PDB entry 8SUO | X-ray diffraction, 3.30 A resolution | chains M and A of the 5 polymer chains in the assembly

Chain M:
Name: AZD1061 light chain
Organism: Homo sapiens
Notes: fragment: Fab
Chain sequence (219 residues; row label = number of the first residue in the row):
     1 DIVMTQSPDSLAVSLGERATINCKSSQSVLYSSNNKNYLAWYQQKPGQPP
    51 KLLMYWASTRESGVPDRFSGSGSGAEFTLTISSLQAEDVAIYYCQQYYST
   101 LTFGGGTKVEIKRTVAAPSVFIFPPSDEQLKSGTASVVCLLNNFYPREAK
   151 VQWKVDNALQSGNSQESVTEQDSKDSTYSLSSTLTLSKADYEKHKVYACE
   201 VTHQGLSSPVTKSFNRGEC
Unresolved in the structure: 218-219
Cystine bridges: Cys23-Cys94, Cys139-Cys199

Chain A:
Name: Spike protein S1
Organism: Severe acute respiratory syndrome coronavirus 2
Notes: fragment: receptor-binding domain
UniProt: P0DTC2 (SPIKE_SARS2); numbering as in UniProt (aligned over 333-527)
Chain sequence (195 residues; each row starts with the number of its first residue):
   333 TNLCPFDEVFNATRFASVYAWNRKRISNCVADYSVLYNFAPFFAFKCYGV
   383 SPTKLNDLCFTNVYADSFVIRGNEVSQIAPGQTGNIADYNYKLPDDFTGC
   433 VIAWNSNKLDSKVGGNYNYLYRLFRKSNLKPFERDISTEIYQAGNKPCNG
   483 VAGFNCYFPLRSYGFRPTYGVGHQPYRVVVLSFELLHAPATVCGP
Unresolved in the structure: 333
Differences from the reference sequence: conflict Asp339 (Gly in P0DTC2), Phe371 (Ser in P0DTC2), Pro373 (Ser in P0DTC2), Phe375 (Ser in P0DTC2), Ala376 (Thr in P0DTC2), Asn405 (Asp in P0DTC2), Ser408 (Arg in P0DTC2), Asn417 (Lys in P0DTC2), Lys440 (Asn in P0DTC2), Asn477 (Ser in P0DTC2), Lys478 (Thr in P0DTC2), Ala484 (Glu in P0DTC2), Arg493 (Gln in P0DTC2), Arg498 (Gln in P0DTC2), Tyr501 (Asn in P0DTC2), His505 (Tyr in P0DTC2)
UniProt features mapped onto this chain:
  - region: Asn448 to Phe456 (Immunodominant HLA epitope recognized by the CD8+)
  - glycosylation: Asn343 (N-linked (GlcNAc...) (complex) asparagine)
  - natural variant: Asp339 (G339D: In strain: Omicron/BA.1, Omicron/BA.2 and 4 more; this construct carries the variant), Arg346 (R346K: In strain: Mu/B.1.621; R346T: In strain: Omicron/BQ.1.1, Omicron/XBB.1.5 and 1 more), Leu368 (L368I: In strain: Omicron/XBB.1.5, Omicron/EG.5.1), Phe371 (S371F: In strain: Omicron/BA.2, Omicron/BA.2.12.1 and 6 more; this construct carries the variant), Pro373 (S373P: In strain: Omicron/BA.1, Omicron/BA.2 and 7 more; this construct carries the variant), Phe375 (S375F: In strain: Omicron/BA.1, Omicron/BA.2 and 7 more; this construct carries the variant), Ala376 (T376A: In strain: Omicron/BA.2, Omicron/BA.2.12.1 and 5 more; this construct carries the variant), Asn405 (D405N: In strain: Omicron/BA.2, Omicron/BA.2.12.1 and 6 more; this construct carries the variant), Ser408 (R408S: In strain: Omicron/BA.2, Omicron/BA.2.12.1 and 6 more; this construct carries the variant), Asn417 (K417N: In strain: Beta/B.1.351, Omicron/BA.1 and 8 more; this construct carries the variant), Lys440 (N440K: In strain: Omicron/BA.1, Omicron/BA.2 and 7 more; this construct carries the variant), Lys444 (K444T: In strain: Omicron/BQ.1.1), 16 further natural variant entries in UniProt
  - mutagenesis: Asn343 (N343Q: Reduced viral infectivity), Leu452 (L452R: Increased resistance to neutralizing antibodies. Decreases HLA binding to NF9 epitope. Increased binding affinity to human ACE2), Tyr453 (Y453F: Decreased HLA binding to NF9 epitope. Increased binding affinity to human ACE2), Ala475 (A475V: Increased resistance to neutralizing antibodies), Val483 (V483A: Increased resistance to neutralizing antibodies), Phe490 (F490L: Increased resistance to neutralizing antibodies and human covalescent sera neutralization), His519 (H519P: Increased resistance to human covalescent sera neutralization)
Cystine bridges: Cys336-Cys361, Cys379-Cys432, Cys391-Cys525, Cys480-Cys488

Interface between chain M and chain A:
Residue-residue contacts - 11 pairs, chain M then chain A:
  Ser32(M) - Phe490(A)
  Ser33(M) - Leu452(A)
  Ser33(M) - Phe490(A)
  Ser33(M) - Arg493(A)
  Asn34(M) - Tyr449(A)
  Asn34(M) - Ser494(A)
  Lys36(M) - Tyr449(A)  hydrogen bond
  Tyr55(M) - Val445(A)
  Tyr55(M) - Gly446(A)
  Trp56(M) - Gly446(A)  hydrogen bond (side chain-backbone)
  Trp56(M) - Tyr449(A)
Also at the interface, not in a pair above, chain A (8 interface residues in all): Leu492

Overview:
Chain M and chain A form an interface of 6 and 8 residues respectively; the contacts include 2 hydrogen bonds.
Polar contacts include Lys36(M)-Tyr449(A) and Trp56(M)-Gly446(A). Curated annotation (UniProt) lists 7
mutagenesis sites on chain A.
Chain M is AZD1061 light chain (Homo sapiens) and chain A is Spike protein S1 (Severe acute respiratory
syndrome coronavirus 2); the structure, BA.2/AZD1061/AZD3152 structure analysis, was determined by X-ray
diffraction.
